6Q14 - chains b and c of the 74 polymer chains in the assembly; structure by electron microscopy, 3.80 A resolution.

# Chain b (and c)
Name: Protein PrgH
From: Salmonella typhimurium (strain LT2 / SGSC1412 / ATCC 700720)
Notes: chain c of this document is another copy of the same molecule, construct and numbering; everything in this record applies to it too
Reference sequence: P41783 (PRGH_SALTY); numbering as in UniProt (aligned over 1-392)
Amino-acid sequence (392 residues; numbered 1 to 392; the number before each row is that of its first residue):
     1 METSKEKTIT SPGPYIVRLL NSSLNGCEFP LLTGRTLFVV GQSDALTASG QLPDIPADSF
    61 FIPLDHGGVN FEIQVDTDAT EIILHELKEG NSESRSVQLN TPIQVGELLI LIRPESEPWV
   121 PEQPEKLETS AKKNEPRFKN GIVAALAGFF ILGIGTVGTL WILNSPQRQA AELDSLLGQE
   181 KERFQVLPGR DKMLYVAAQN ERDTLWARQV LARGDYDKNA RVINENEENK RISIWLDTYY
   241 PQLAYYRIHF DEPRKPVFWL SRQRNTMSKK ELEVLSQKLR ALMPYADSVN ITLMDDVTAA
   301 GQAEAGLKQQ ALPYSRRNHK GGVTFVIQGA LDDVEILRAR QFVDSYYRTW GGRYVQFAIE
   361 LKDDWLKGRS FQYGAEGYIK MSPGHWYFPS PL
Unresolved in the structure: 1-170

# How chain b and chain c interact
Residue-residue contacts (37; chain b residue first):
  Met193(b) - Glu182(c)
  Leu211(b) - Gln179(c)
  Ala212(b) - Gln179(c)
  Arg221(b) - Glu182(c)
  Ile234(b) - Asp251(c)
  Ile234(b) - Arg348(c)
  Asp237(b) - Thr349(c)
  Thr238(b) - His249(c)
  Thr238(b) - Asp251(c)  hydrogen bond
  Thr238(b) - Trp259(c)
  Tyr239(b) - Glu252(c)
  Gln242(b) - Thr298(c)
  Gln242(b) - Gln302(c)
  His319(b) - Lys308(c)
  His319(b) - Gln309(c)
  Gly321(b) - Gln309(c)
  Thr324(b) - Gln309(c)
  Arg353(b) - Gln309(c)
  Tyr354(b) - Gln309(c)
  Gln356(b) - Gln309(c)
  Glu360(b) - Glu335(c)
  Glu360(b) - Arg338(c)  salt bridge
  Leu366(b) - Trp365(c)  hydrophobic
  Lys367(b) - Leu392(c)
  Arg369(b) - Leu392(c)  hydrogen bond (side chain-backbone)
  Gly377(b) - Tyr378(c)  hydrogen bond (backbone-side chain)
  Ile379(b) - Trp365(c)  hydrophobic
  Met381(b) - Pro391(c)
  Met381(b) - Leu392(c)  hydrophobic
  Tyr387(b) - Trp365(c)
  Tyr387(b) - Phe388(c)
  Phe388(b) - Tyr373(c)  hydrophobic
  Phe388(b) - Tyr378(c)
  Pro389(b) - Trp365(c)  hydrophobic
  Pro389(b) - Tyr378(c)  hydrogen bond (backbone-side chain)
  Ser390(b) - Leu366(c)
  Ser390(b) - Phe371(c)
Also at the interface, not in a pair above, chain b (36 interface residues in all): Gly214, Trp235, Pro241, Arg317, Gly322, Val326, Ala358, Ala375, Glu376, Pro391
Also at the interface, not in a pair above, chain c (29 interface residues in all): Val257, Met294, Ala305, Gln310, Ala311, Val334, Arg369

# Summary
36 residues of chain b and 29 residues of chain c are in contact; the contacts include 4 hydrogen bonds and 1
salt bridge. Polar pairs include Glu360(b)-Arg338(c), Thr238(b)-Asp251(c) and Arg369(b)-Leu392(c).
Chain b and chain c are both Protein PrgH (Salmonella typhimurium (strain LT2 / SGSC1412 / ATCC 700720)); the
structure, Structure of the Salmonella SPI-1 injectisome NC-base, was determined by electron microscopy
together with 6PEE, 6PEM, 6PEP, 6Q15 and 6Q16 from the same study.
